2UYI - chain A; structure by X-ray diffraction, 2.10 A resolution.

# Chain A
Molecule: Kinesin-like protein KIF11
Source organism: Homo sapiens
Notes: fragment: catalytic domain, residues 1-368
UniProtKB: P52732 (KIF11_HUMAN); numbering as in UniProt (aligned over 1-368)
Amino-acid sequence (368 residues; row label = number of the first residue in the row):
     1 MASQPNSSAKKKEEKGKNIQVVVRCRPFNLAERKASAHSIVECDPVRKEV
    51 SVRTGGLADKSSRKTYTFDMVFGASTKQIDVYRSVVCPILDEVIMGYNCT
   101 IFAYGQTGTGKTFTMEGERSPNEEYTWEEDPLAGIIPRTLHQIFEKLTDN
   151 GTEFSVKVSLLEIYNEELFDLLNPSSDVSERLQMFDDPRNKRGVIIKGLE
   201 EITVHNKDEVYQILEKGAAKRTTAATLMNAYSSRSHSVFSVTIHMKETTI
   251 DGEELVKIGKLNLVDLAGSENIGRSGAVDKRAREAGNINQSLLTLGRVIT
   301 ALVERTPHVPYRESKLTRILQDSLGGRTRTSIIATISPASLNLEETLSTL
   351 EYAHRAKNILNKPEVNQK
Disordered / not traced: 1-15, 272-287, 363-368
Ion coordination: Mg2+: Thr112 (together with ADP)
Small-molecule neighbours:
  - ADP (adenosine-5'-diphosphate): Arg24, Arg26, Pro27, Thr76, Gln106, Thr107, Gly108, Thr109, Gly110, Lys111, Thr112, Phe113, Glu118
  - K02 ((5R)-N,N-diethyl-5-methyl-2-[(thiophen-2-ylcarbonyl)amino]-4,5,6,7-tetrahydro-1-benzothiophene-3-carboxamide): Glu116, Gly117, Glu118, Arg119, Trp127, Asp130, Leu132, Ala133, Ile136, Pro137, Leu160, Tyr211, Leu214, Glu215, Gly217, Ala218, Arg221, Phe239
Curated features (UniProtKB/Swiss-Prot):
  - binding site (ATP): Gly105 to Thr112
  - modified residue: Lys146 (N6-acetyllysine)

# Overview
Chain A binds ADP and compound K02. From UniProt: 8 ATP-binding residues.
Chain A is Kinesin-like protein KIF11 (Homo sapiens); the structure, Crystal structure of KSP in complex with
ADP and thiophene containing inhibitor 33, was determined by X-ray diffraction (same publication as 2UYM).
